3W6W - chains A and B; structure by X-ray diffraction, 1.39 A resolution.

== Chain A (and B) ==
Molecule: Tyrosinase
From: Aspergillus oryzae
Notes: chain B of this document is another copy of the same molecule, construct and numbering; everything in this record applies to it too
Amino-acid sequence (620 residues; row label = number of the first residue in the row; numbers below 1 keep their minus sign (Gly-3 is residue -3)):
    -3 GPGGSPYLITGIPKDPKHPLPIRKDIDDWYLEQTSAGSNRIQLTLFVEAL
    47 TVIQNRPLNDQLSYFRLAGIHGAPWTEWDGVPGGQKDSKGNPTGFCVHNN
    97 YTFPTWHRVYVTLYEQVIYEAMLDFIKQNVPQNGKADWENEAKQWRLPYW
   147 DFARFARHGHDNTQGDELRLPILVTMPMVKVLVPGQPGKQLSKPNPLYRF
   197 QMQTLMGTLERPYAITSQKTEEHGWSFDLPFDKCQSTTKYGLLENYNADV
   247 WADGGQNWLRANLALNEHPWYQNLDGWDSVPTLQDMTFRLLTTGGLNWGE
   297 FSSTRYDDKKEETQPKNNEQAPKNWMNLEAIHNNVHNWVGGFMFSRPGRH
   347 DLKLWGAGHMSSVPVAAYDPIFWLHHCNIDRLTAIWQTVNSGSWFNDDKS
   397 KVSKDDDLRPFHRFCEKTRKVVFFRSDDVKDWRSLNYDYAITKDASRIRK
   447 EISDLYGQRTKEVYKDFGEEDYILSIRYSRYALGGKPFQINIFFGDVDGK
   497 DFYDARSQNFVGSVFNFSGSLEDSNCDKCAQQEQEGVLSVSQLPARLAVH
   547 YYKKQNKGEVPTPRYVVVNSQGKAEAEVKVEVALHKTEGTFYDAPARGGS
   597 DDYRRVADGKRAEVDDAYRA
Not modelled in the structure: -3 to -1, 154-160, 305-316, 527-532, 589-597 (chain B: -3 to 0, 81-88, 158-160, 213-222, 304-316, 515-532, 589-597)
Metal / ion sites: Cu ion site 1: His67, His94, His103; Cu ion site 2: His328, His332, His372
From the paper describing this entry:
  - self-association interface (contacts with another copy of this molecule); pairs are residue here / residue on that copy: Tyr26-Asp245 (hydrogen bond), Glu163-Lys349 (salt bridge), Arg165-Tyr242 (cation-pi contact), Thr171, Leu239, Tyr242, Val246, Trp254, Leu255, Leu259, Leu259, Leu348, Leu348
  - Cu ion coordination: His67, His94, His103, His332, His372
  - contacts within the chain: Cys92-His94 (covalent link), Asp147-Tyr452 (hydrogen bond), His332-Phe513 (pi stacking), Val359-Phe513 (hydrophobic contact), Arg377-Tyr452 (hydrogen bond)
  - post-translational modification sites: Cys92, His94
  - mutagenesis - V359A: unchanged expression
  - mutagenesis - H332A, F513A: decreased expression
  - mutagenesis - C522A, C522A/C525A, C525A: decreased binding to Cu ion
  - mutagenesis - C92A, C92A/C522A/C525A: abolished binding to Cu ion
  - conformationally variable residues (order/disorder transition): Gln81 to Pro88, Ser213 to Ser222, Gly515 to Gln527
  - binding site for Cu ion: Phe513

== Interface between chain A and chain B ==
Pairs across the interface (60; chain A residue first):
  Tyr26(A) - Asp245(B)  hydrogen bond
  Leu27(A) - Asn243(B)
  Gly161(A) - Arg345(B)
  Asp162(A) - Arg345(B)  hydrogen bond (backbone-side chain)
  Glu163(A) - Tyr242(B)
  Glu163(A) - Lys349(B)  salt bridge
  Arg165(A) - Asn241(B)  hydrogen bond (side chain-backbone)
  Arg165(A) - Tyr242(B)
  Ile168(A) - Asn243(B)
  Thr171(A) - Val246(B)
  Met172(A) - Asp245(B)
  Pro173(A) - Asp249(B)
  Met174(A) - Gln197(B)
  Met174(A) - Gln231(B)
  Ser188(A) - Gln231(B)  hydrogen bond
  Gln197(A) - Met174(B)  hydrogen bond
  Gln231(A) - Met174(B)
  Gln231(A) - Ser188(B)  hydrogen bond
  Glu240(A) - Asp157(B)
  Asn241(A) - His154(B)  hydrogen bond
  Asn241(A) - Gly155(B)  hydrogen bond (side chain-backbone)
  Asn241(A) - His156(B)  hydrogen bond (side chain-backbone)
  Asn241(A) - Asp157(B)  hydrogen bond (side chain-backbone)
  Asn241(A) - Arg165(B)  hydrogen bond (backbone-side chain)
  Tyr242(A) - Glu163(B)
  Tyr242(A) - Arg165(B)
  Tyr242(A) - Trp254(B)  hydrophobic
  Tyr242(A) - Leu255(B)
  Asn243(A) - Leu27(B)
  Asn243(A) - Ile168(B)
  Asp245(A) - Tyr26(B)  hydrogen bond
  Asp245(A) - Met172(B)
  Val246(A) - Thr171(B)
  Val246(A) - Trp254(B)  hydrophobic
  Asp249(A) - Pro173(B)
  Trp254(A) - Tyr242(B)  hydrophobic
  Trp254(A) - Val246(B)  hydrophobic
  Leu255(A) - Leu239(B)  hydrophobic
  Leu255(A) - Tyr242(B)
  Leu255(A) - Lys349(B)
  Leu259(A) - Asp347(B)
  Leu259(A) - Leu348(B)
  His264(A) - Asp347(B)  salt bridge
  Asn269(A) - Asp347(B)  hydrogen bond
  Asp271(A) - Lys496(B)  salt bridge
  Ser275(A) - Arg345(B)  hydrogen bond
  Arg345(A) - Gln268(B)  hydrogen bond (side chain-backbone)
  Arg345(A) - Leu270(B)  hydrogen bond (side chain-backbone)
  Arg345(A) - Trp273(B)  hydrogen bond (side chain-backbone)
  Arg345(A) - Asp274(B)
  Arg345(A) - Ser275(B)
  Asp347(A) - Leu259(B)
  Asp347(A) - His264(B)  salt bridge
  Asp347(A) - Asn269(B)  hydrogen bond
  Leu348(A) - Leu259(B)
  Leu348(A) - Arg502(B)
  Lys349(A) - Glu163(B)  salt bridge
  Lys349(A) - Leu255(B)
  Lys496(A) - Asp271(B)  salt bridge
  Arg502(A) - Asp347(B)  salt bridge
Other interface residues (no listed pair), chain A (41 interface residues in all): Thr30, Lys176, Gln199, Leu239, Asn258, Asn262, Arg455
Other interface residues (no listed pair), chain B (45 interface residues in all): Thr30, Gln199, Leu201, Asn258, Asn262

== Overview ==
The interface between chain A and chain B involves 41 residues on one side and 45 on the other, with 18
hydrogen bonds and 7 salt bridges. Polar contacts include Glu163(A)-Lys349(B), His264(A)-Asp347(B) and
Asp271(A)-Lys496(B). From the paper: a binding site for Cu ion at Phe513(A); C522A, C522A/C525A and C525A of
chain A reduce binding to Cu ion; 8 substitutions were tested in all.
Chain A and chain B are both Tyrosinase (Aspergillus oryzae); the structure, Crystal structure of melB
holo-protyrosinase from Asperugillus oryzae, was determined by X-ray diffraction (same publication as 3W6Q).
